Entry 5U30 (X-ray diffraction, 2.92 A resolution); this record covers chains A and D of the 4 polymer chains in the assembly.

Chain A:
Protein: CRISPR-associated endonuclease C2c1
Source organism: Alicyclobacillus acidoterrestris
Notes: EC 3.1.-.-; fragment: CRISPR-associated endonuclease AacC2c1
Reference sequence: T0D7A2 (C2C1_ALIAG); residue numbers follow UniProt; this construct covers 1-1129
Chain sequence (1130 residues; numbered 0 to 1129; the number before each row is that of its first residue; numbering starts at 0):
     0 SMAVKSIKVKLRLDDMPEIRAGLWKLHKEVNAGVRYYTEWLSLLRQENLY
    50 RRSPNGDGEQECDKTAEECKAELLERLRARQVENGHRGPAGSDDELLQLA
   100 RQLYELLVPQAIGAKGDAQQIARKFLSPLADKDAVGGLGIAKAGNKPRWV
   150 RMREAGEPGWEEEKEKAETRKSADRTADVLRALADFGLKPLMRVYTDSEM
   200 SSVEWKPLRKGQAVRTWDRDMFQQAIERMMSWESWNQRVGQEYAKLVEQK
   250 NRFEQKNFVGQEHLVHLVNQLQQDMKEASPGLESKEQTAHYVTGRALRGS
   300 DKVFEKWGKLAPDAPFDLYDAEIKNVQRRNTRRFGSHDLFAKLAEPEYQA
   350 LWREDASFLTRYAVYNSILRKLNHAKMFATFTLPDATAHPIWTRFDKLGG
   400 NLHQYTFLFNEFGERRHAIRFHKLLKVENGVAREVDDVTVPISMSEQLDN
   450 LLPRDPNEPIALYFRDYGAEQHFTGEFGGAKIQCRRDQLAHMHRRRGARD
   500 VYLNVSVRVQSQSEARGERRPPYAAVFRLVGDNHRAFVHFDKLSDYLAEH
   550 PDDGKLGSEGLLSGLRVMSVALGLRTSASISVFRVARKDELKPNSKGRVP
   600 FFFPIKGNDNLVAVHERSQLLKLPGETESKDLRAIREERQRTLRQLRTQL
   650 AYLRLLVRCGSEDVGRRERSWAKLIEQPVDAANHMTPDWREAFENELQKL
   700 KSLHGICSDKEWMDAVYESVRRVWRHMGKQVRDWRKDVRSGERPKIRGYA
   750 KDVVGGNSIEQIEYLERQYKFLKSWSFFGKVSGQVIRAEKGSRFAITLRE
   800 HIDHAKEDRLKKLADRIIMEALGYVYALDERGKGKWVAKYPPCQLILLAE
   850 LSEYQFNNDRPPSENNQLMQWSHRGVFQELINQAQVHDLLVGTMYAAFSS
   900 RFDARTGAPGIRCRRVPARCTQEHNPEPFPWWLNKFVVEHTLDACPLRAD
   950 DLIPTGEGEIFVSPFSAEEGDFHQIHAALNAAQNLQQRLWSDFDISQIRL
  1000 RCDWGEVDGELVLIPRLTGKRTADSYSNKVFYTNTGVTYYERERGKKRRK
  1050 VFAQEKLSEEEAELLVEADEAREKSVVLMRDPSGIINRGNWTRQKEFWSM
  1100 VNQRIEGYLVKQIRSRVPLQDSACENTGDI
Disordered / not traced: 157-158, 496-497, 1045-1070, 1115-1129
Sequence notes: expression tag (0); engineered mutation Ala-570 (Asp in T0D7A2), Ala-848 (Glu in T0D7A2), Ala-977 (Asp in T0D7A2)
Modified residues: Mse-1, Mse-15, Mse-151, Mse-191, Mse-199, Mse-220, Mse-228, Mse-229, Mse-274, Mse-376, Mse-443, Mse-491, Mse-567, Mse-684, Mse-712, Mse-726, Mse-818, Mse-868, Mse-893, Mse-1078, Mse-1099 (selenomethionine; parent Met)
Swiss-Prot annotation at these positions:
  - region: Mse-1 to Asp-14 (WED-I (OBD-I) domain), Lys-4 to Lys-9 (Binds sgRNA), Gln-118 to Arg-122 (Binds DNA protospacer adjacent motif (PAM) on target DNA), Gly-143, Asn-144 (Binds DNA protospacer adjacent motif (PAM) on target DNA), Ser-442 to Gln-446 (Binds sgRNA), Leu-573, Arg-574 (Binds non-target ssDNA), Lys-629 to Cys-658 (Bridge helix domain), Arg-742 to Arg-746 (Binds sgRNA), Val-753, Gly-754 (Binds sgRNA), Arg-792 to Thr-796 (Binds sgRNA), His-800 to Glu-819 (Binds sgRNA), Trp-835 to Tyr-839 (Binds sgRNA), Phe-897 to Arg-900 (Binds non-target ssDNA), Gln-973 to Ala-976, Leu-978 (Binds sgRNA), His-975 to Asp-993 (RuvC-III domain)
  - binding site (phosphate): Ser-899, Arg-911
  - site: Asn-400 (Binds DNA protospacer adjacent motif (PAM) on target DNA), Arg-415 (Binds sgRNA), Gly-478 (Binds 'phosphate lock' on target strand DNA), Arg-484 (Binds sgRNA), Tyr-501 (Binds sgRNA), Arg-507 (Binds 'phosphate lock' on target strand DNA), Phe-600 (Binds sgRNA), His-614 (Binds sgRNA), Arg-734 (Binds sgRNA), Gln-767 (Binds sgRNA), Tyr-825 (Binds sgRNA), Tyr-853 (Disrupts base stacking adjacent to scissile phosphate), Gln-882 (Binds sgRNA), Gln-982 (Binds sgRNA)
  - mutagenesis: Gln-118 to Gln-119 (Greatly reduces cleavage of target DNA), Arg-122 (R122A: Nearly complete loss of cleavage of target DNA), Gly-143 (G143P: Nearly complete loss of cleavage of target DNA), Trp-391 (W391A: Significantly reduces cleavage of target DNA), Gly-478 (G478P: No cleavage of target DNA), Gln-482 (Q482A: Reduces cleavage of target DNA), Arg-485 (R485A: Reduces cleavage of target DNA), Arg-507 (R507A: Greatly reduces cleavage of target DNA), Arg-574 (R574A: Reduces cleavage of target DNA), Tyr-853 (Y853A: Nearly complete loss of cleavage of target DNA), Ser-899 (S899A: Nearly complete loss of cleavage of target DNA), Arg-900 (R900A: Reduces cleavage of target DNA), 3 further mutagenesis entries in UniProt
What the authors report for this chain:
  - binding site for Target DNA strand: Arg-331, Gln-866, Trp-930
  - mutagenesis - Q118A/Q119A, G478P, R507A: decreased catalytic activity
  - mutagenesis - D570A, E848A: abolished catalytic activity

Chain D:
Molecule: Non-target DNA strand
Sequence (8 nucleotides; each row starts with the number of its first residue):
     1 TGTGGTTC

Interface between chain A and chain D:
Pairs across the interface - 39 pairs, chain A then chain D:
  Gln-119(A) with DC8(D), hydrogen bond to the base
  Arg-122(A) with DT6(D), hydrogen bond to the base; DT7(D), base contact
  Lys-123(A) with DT7(D), base contact
  Ser-126(A) with DG5(D), phosphate contact; DT6(D), phosphate contact
  Asp-130(A) with DG5(D), phosphate contact
  Ala-133(A) with DT6(D), phosphate contact
  Val-134(A) with DT6(D), hydrogen bond to the phosphate
  Gly-135(A) with DT6(D), hydrogen bond to the phosphate; DT7(D), phosphate contact
  Gly-136(A) with DT7(D), hydrogen bond to the phosphate
  Leu-137(A) with DT7(D), phosphate contact
  Ala-140(A) with DT6(D), phosphate contact; DT7(D), phosphate contact
  Ala-142(A) with DG5(D), base contact; DT7(D), sugar contact
  Gly-143(A) with DG5(D), base contact; DT6(D), base contact; DT7(D), sugar contact
  Asn-144(A) with DT7(D), hydrogen bond to the base; DC8(D), sugar contact
  Lys-145(A) with DC8(D), sugar contact
  Pro-146(A) with DC8(D), phosphate contact
  Arg-147(A) with DC8(D), phosphate contact
  Arg-150(A) with DC8(D), hydrogen bond to the phosphate
  Arg-208(A) with DG2(D), base contact; DT3(D), sugar contact; DG4(D), sugar contact
  Gly-210(A) with DG5(D), sugar contact
  Gln-211(A) with DG4(D), hydrogen bond to the phosphate; DG5(D), phosphate contact
  Ala-212(A) with DG5(D), hydrogen bond to the phosphate
  Val-213(A) with DG4(D), sugar contact; DG5(D), hydrogen bond to the phosphate
  Thr-215(A) with DG4(D), phosphate contact
  Arg-218(A) with DG5(D), salt bridge to the phosphate; DT6(D), base contact
  Gln-403(A) with DT3(D), hydrogen bond to the phosphate
Interface residues without a listed pair, chain A (29 interface residues in all): Pro-127, Gly-398, Lys-422

Summary:
Chain A and chain D form an interface of 29 and 7 residues respectively, with 11 hydrogen bonds and 1 salt
bridge. Among the polar pairs are Gln-119(A)/DC8(D), Arg-122(A)/DT6(D) and Asn-144(A)/DT7(D). From the paper:
a binding site for Target DNA strand at Arg-331(A), Gln-866(A) and Trp-930(A); Q118A/Q119A, G478P and R507A of
chain A reduce catalytic activity; 5 substitutions were tested in all.
Chain A is CRISPR-associated endonuclease C2c1 (Alicyclobacillus acidoterrestris) and chain D is Non-target
DNA strand; the structure, Crystal structure of AacC2c1-sgRNA-extended target DNA ternary complex, was
determined by X-ray diffraction together with 5U31, 5U33 and 5U34 from the same study.
